Entry 7DBH (electron microscopy, 3.60 A resolution); this record covers chains G and I of the 10 polymer chains in the assembly.

[Chain G]
Name: Histone H2A type 1-B
From: Mus musculus
UniProtKB: C0HKE1 (H2A1B_MOUSE); residues 0-129 here correspond to UniProt positions 1-130 (UniProt number = residue number + 1)
Chain sequence (133 residues; row label = number of the first residue in the row; numbers below 1 keep their minus sign (Gly-3 is residue -3)):
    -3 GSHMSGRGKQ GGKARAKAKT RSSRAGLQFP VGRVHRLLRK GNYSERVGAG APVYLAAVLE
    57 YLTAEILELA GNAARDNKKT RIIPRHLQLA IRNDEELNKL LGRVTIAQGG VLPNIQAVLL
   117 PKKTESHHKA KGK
Unresolved in the structure: -3 to 13, 110-129
Differences from the reference sequence: expression tag (-3 to -1)

[Chain I]
Molecule: 145-nt DNA strand
From: Mus musculus
Sequence (145 nucleotides; numbered -72 to 72; the number before each row is that of its first residue; numbers below 1 keep their minus sign (DA-72 is residue -72)):
   -72 ATCAGAATCC CGGTGCCGAG GCCGCTCAAT TGGTCGTAGA CAGCTCTAGC ACCGCTTAAA
   -12 CGCACGTACG CGCTGTCCCC CGCGTTTTAA CCGCCAAGGG GATTACTCCC TAGTCTCCAG
    48 GCACGTGTCA GATATATACA TCGAT
Unresolved in the structure: -72 to -65, 62-72

[Chain G / chain I interface]
Contacting residue pairs (12; chain G residue first):
  Arg29(G) with DG48(I), hydrogen bond to the phosphate; DC49(I), salt bridge to the phosphate
  Arg42(G) with DT38(I), hydrogen bond to the sugar; DA39(I), phosphate contact
  Val43(G) with DT38(I), sugar contact; DA39(I), hydrogen bond to the phosphate
  Gly44(G) with DT38(I), phosphate contact
  Ala45(G) with DT38(I), hydrogen bond to the phosphate
  Lys75(G) with DG58(I), salt bridge to the phosphate
  Thr76(G) with DA57(I), hydrogen bond to the phosphate; DG58(I), hydrogen bond to the phosphate
  Arg77(G) with DG58(I), sugar contact
Interface residues without a listed pair, chain G (12 interface residues in all): Thr16, His31, Arg35, Glu41
Interface residues without a listed pair, chain I (8 interface residues in all): DC37, DG47

[In short]
12 residues of chain G face 8 of chain I across their interface; the contacts include 6 hydrogen bonds and 2
salt bridges. Polar pairs include Arg42(G)-DT38(I), Arg29(G)-DG48(I) and Val43(G)-DA39(I).
Chain G is Histone H2A type 1-B and chain I is a 145-nt DNA strand, both from Mus musculus; the structure, The
mouse nucleosome structure containing H3mm18, was determined by electron microscopy, deposited together with
7VBM.
